PDB entry 5IPM | X-ray diffraction, 4.20 A resolution (low resolution: residue-level contacts below are approximate; hydrogen-bond / salt-bridge calls are withheld) | chains F and 2 of the 9 polymer chains in the assembly

== Chain F ==
Protein: RNA polymerase sigma factor RpoS
Organism: Escherichia coli
Reference sequence: P13445 (RPOS_ECOLI); residues 1-330 here = UniProt positions 1-330
Chain sequence (336 residues; row label = number of the first residue in the row):
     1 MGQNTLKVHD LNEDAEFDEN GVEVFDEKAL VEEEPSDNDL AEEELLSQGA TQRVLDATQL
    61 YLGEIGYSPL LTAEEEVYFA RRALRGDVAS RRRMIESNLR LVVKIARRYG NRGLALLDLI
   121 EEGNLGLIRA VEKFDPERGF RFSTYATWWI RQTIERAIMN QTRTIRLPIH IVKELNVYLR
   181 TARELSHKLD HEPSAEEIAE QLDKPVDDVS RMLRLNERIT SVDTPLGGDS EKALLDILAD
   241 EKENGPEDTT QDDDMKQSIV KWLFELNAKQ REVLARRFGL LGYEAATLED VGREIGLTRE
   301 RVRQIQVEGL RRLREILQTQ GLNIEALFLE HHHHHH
Unresolved in the structure: 1-52, 330-336
Sequence notes: conflict Gly2 (Ser in P13445), Glu33 (Gln in P13445), Leu329 (Arg in P13445); expression tag (331-336)
UniProt features mapped onto this chain:
  - DNA-binding region: Leu288 to Val307 (H-T-H motif)
  - region: Asp56 to Ala89 (Sigma-70 factor domain-1)
  - motif: Asp118 to Glu121 (Interaction with polymerase core subunit RpoC)
  - mutagenesis: Lys173 (K173E: Eliminates RpoS proteolysis. Lack of interaction with RssB), Glu174 (E174T: 2-fold increase in RpoS half-life. Does not affect interaction with RssB), Val177 (V177K: 3-fold increase in RpoS half-life), Tyr178 (Y178L: Does not affect RpoS half-life)

== Chain 2 ==
Molecule: synthetic template strand DNA
Sequence (50 nucleotides; numbered 4 to 53; the number before each row is that of its first residue):
     4 CCGCGTCAGA CTCGTAGGAT TATAGCATAC GTGAGGTGGG ATGTCAAGGC
Unresolved in the structure: 37-53

== Chain F / chain 2 interface ==
Residue-residue contacts (35; chain F residue first):
  Arg112(F) - DT24(2)
  Arg151(F) - DA27(2)
  Gln152(F) - DA27(2)
  Glu155(F) - DT26(2)
  Glu155(F) - DA27(2)
  Ile158(F) - DT26(2)
  Met159(F) - DT26(2)
  Met159(F) - DA27(2)
  Thr162(F) - DA25(2)
  Thr162(F) - DT26(2)
  Arg163(F) - DA25(2)
  Arg163(F) - DT26(2)
  Val172(F) - DT26(2)
  Lys173(F) - DA27(2)
  Lys173(F) - DG28(2)
  Lys173(F) - DC29(2)
  Asn176(F) - DT26(2)
  Asn176(F) - DA27(2)
  Arg180(F) - DT26(2)
  Arg180(F) - DA27(2)
  Arg180(F) - DG28(2)
  Arg183(F) - DA25(2)
  Arg183(F) - DT26(2)
  Arg218(F) - DT24(2)
  Arg218(F) - DA25(2)
  Pro225(F) - DG21(2)
  Leu226(F) - DA19(2)
  Leu226(F) - DG20(2)
  Leu226(F) - DG21(2)
  Gly227(F) - DA19(2)
  Gly227(F) - DG20(2)
  Gly228(F) - DG20(2)
  Asp229(F) - DG17(2)
  Glu231(F) - DG17(2)
  Glu231(F) - DT18(2)
Interface residues without a listed pair, chain F (24 interface residues in all): Trp148, Val177, Leu179, Thr224
Interface residues without a listed pair, chain 2 (12 interface residues in all): DT23

== Summary ==
24 residues of chain F and 12 residues of chain 2 are in contact. Curated annotation (UniProt) lists 4
mutagenesis sites on chain F.
Here chain F is RNA polymerase sigma factor RpoS (Escherichia coli) and chain 2 is synthetic template strand
DNA. Entry 5IPM (SigmaS-transcription initiation complex with 4-nt nascent RNA) was determined by X-ray
diffraction together with 5IPL and 5IPN from the same study.
